PDB entry 4JW0 | X-ray diffraction, 1.70 A resolution | chains A and E of the 5 polymer chains in the assembly

== Chain A (and E) ==
Name: Carbon dioxide concentrating mechanism protein
Organism: Gloeobacter violaceus
Notes: chain E of this document is another copy of the same molecule, construct and numbering; everything in this record applies to it too
UniProt: Q7NIT8 (Q7NIT8_GLOVI); numbering as in UniProt (aligned over 1-100)
Sequence (108 residues; row label = number of the first residue in the row):
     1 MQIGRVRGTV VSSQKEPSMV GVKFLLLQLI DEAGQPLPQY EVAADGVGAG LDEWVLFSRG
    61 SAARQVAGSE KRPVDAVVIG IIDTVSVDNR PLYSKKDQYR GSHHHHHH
Unresolved in the structure: 96-108 (chain E: 98-108)
Sequence notes: expression tag (101-108)
What the authors report for this chain:
  - binding site for sulfate ion: Ser61

== Interface between chain A and chain E ==
Contacting residue pairs (58):
  Arg7(A) with Val87(E); Asp88(E), salt bridge
  Gly8(A) with Ser86(E)
  Thr9(A) with Thr84(E); Val85(E); Ser86(E), hydrogen bond (backbone-backbone)
  Val10(A) with Leu56(E), hydrophobic; Ile82(E), hydrophobic; Thr84(E)
  Val11(A) with Ile82(E); Asp83(E), hydrogen bond (backbone-backbone); Thr84(E), hydrogen bond (backbone-backbone)
  Ser12(A) with Gly80(E); Ile81(E), hydrogen bond (side chain-backbone); Asp83(E)
  Ser13(A) with Ile81(E); Asp83(E), hydrogen bond
  Gln14(A) with Val47(E), hydrogen bond (side chain-backbone); Gly48(E), hydrogen bond (side chain-backbone); Gly80(E); Ile81(E), hydrogen bond (backbone-backbone)
  Lys15(A) with Val47(E); Ile79(E); Gly80(E)
  Glu16(A) with Val47(E); Val66(E); Ile79(E), hydrogen bond (backbone-backbone)
  Phe24(A) with Met1(E), hydrophobic; Leu56(E), hydrophobic
  Leu26(A) with Val87(E), hydrophobic
  Tyr40(A) with Gln2(E), hydrogen bond (backbone-side chain); Ile3(E), hydrogen bond (side chain-backbone); Ile30(E), hydrogen bond (side chain-backbone); Asp31(E); Glu32(E)
  Glu41(A) with Met1(E), hydrogen bond (side chain-backbone); Gln2(E)
  Val42(A) with Met1(E), hydrogen bond (backbone-backbone); Leu56(E), hydrophobic
  Leu51(A) with Asp88(E); Asn89(E)
  Ser61(A) with Ser61(E)
  Arg64(A) with Ser61(E), hydrogen bond; Ala62(E); Gln65(E)
  Glu70(A) with Gln65(E)
  Lys71(A) with Gln65(E)
  Arg72(A) with Gln65(E)
  Pro73(A) with Ser58(E), hydrogen bond (backbone-side chain); Ala62(E); Gln65(E); Ile79(E)
  Val74(A) with Met1(E), hydrophobic; Ala62(E)
  Asp75(A) with Met1(E), hydrogen bond (side chain-backbone); Ser58(E); Arg59(E), hydrogen bond (side chain-backbone)
  Ala76(A) with Met1(E)
Also at the interface, not in a pair above, chain A (31 interface residues in all): Met19, Leu37, Pro38, Gln39, Ala43, Ala44
Also at the interface, not in a pair above, chain E (33 interface residues in all): Leu29, Gly46, Ala49, Phe57, Val77, Val78, Lys95

== In short ==
31 residues of chain A and 33 residues of chain E are in contact, with 18 hydrogen bonds and 1 salt bridge.
Among the polar pairs are Arg7(A)-Asp88(E), Ser12(A)-Ile81(E) and Ser13(A)-Asp83(E). From the paper: a binding
site for sulfate ion at Ser61(A).
Chain A and chain E are both Carbon dioxide concentrating mechanism protein (Gloeobacter violaceus); the
structure, Structure of Gloeobacter violaceus CcmL, was determined by X-ray diffraction together with 4JVZ
from the same study.
